6MTI - chains A and D of the 30 polymer chains in the assembly; structure by electron microscopy, 10.40 A resolution (very low resolution: no residue pairs are listed; an interface is given only as per-side residue counts).

# Chain A
Name: Vesicle-associated membrane protein 2
Organism: Rattus norvegicus
UniProt: P63045 (VAMP2_RAT); residue numbers follow UniProt; this construct covers 28-89
Amino-acid sequence (63 residues; numbered 27 to 89; the number before each row is that of its first residue):
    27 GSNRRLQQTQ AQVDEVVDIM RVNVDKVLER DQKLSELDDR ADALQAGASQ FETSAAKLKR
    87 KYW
Unresolved in the structure: 27
Differences from the reference sequence: expression tag (27)
Curated features (UniProtKB/Swiss-Prot):
  - site ((Microbial infection) Cleavage): Q58, K59, K59, L60, R66, A67, Q76, F77, A81, A82

# Chain D
Name: Synaptosomal-associated protein 25
Organism: Rattus norvegicus
UniProt: P60881 (SNP25_RAT); numbering as in UniProt (aligned over 141-204)
Amino-acid sequence (65 residues; each row starts with the number of its first residue):
   140 MARENEMDEN LEQVSGIIGN LRHMALDMGN EIDTQNRQID RIMEKADSNK TRIDEANQRA
   200 TKMLG
Unresolved in the structure: 204
Differences from the reference sequence: initiating methionine (140)
Curated features (UniProtKB/Swiss-Prot):
  - site ((Microbial infection) Cleavage): R180, I181, Q197, R198
  - modified residue (Phosphoserine): S154, S187

# How chain A and chain D interact
At this resolution (10 A) residue pairs are not listed: 30 residues of chain A and 31 of chain D lie at the interface.

# In short
The interface between chain A and chain D involves 30 residues on one side and 31 on the other.
Chain A is Vesicle-associated membrane protein 2 and chain D is Synaptosomal-associated protein 25, both from
Rattus norvegicus; the structure, Synaptotagmin-1 C2A, C2B domains and SNARE-pin proteins (5CCI) individually
docked into Cryo-EM map of C2AB-SNARE complexes ..., was determined by electron microscopy.
